PDB entry 7TJY | electron microscopy, 3.80 A resolution | chains 8 and 9 of the 27 polymer chains in the assembly

# Chain 8 (and 9)
Molecule: ATP synthase subunit 9
Organism: Saccharomyces cerevisiae
Notes: chain 9 of this document is another copy of the same molecule, construct and numbering; everything in this record applies to it too
Reference sequence: A0A0G3F489 (A0A0G3F489_YEASX); residues 1-76 here = UniProt positions 1-76
Chain sequence (76 residues; numbered 1 to 76; the number before each row is that of its first residue):
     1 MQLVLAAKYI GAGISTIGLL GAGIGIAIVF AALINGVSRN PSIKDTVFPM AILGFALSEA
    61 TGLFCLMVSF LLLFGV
Disordered / not traced: 76 (chain 9: 1, 76)

# Interface between chain 8 and chain 9
Residue-residue contacts (7; chain 8 residue first):
  Gly-11(8) with Gly-13(9)
  Gly-18(8) with Thr-16(9); Leu-20(9)
  Gly-21(8) with Leu-20(9); Gly-23(9); Ile-24(9)
  Gly-25(8) with Gly-23(9)
Also at the interface, not in a pair above, chain 8 (6 interface residues in all): Ile-14, Ser-15
Also at the interface, not in a pair above, chain 9 (8 interface residues in all): Tyr-9, Ile-17, Ala-27

# Summary
6 residues of chain 8 and 8 residues of chain 9 are in contact.
Chain 8 and chain 9 are both ATP synthase subunit 9 (Saccharomyces cerevisiae); the structure, Yeast ATP
synthase State 1catalytic(a) without exogenous ATP backbone model, was determined by electron microscopy,
deposited together with 7TJS, 7TJT, 7TJU, 7TJV, 7TJW, 7TJX and 30 further entries.
